Entry 8FD2 (electron microscopy, 3.65 A resolution); this record covers chains E and F of the 13 polymer chains in the assembly.

[Chain E (and F)]
Protein: Type I-B CRISPR-associated protein Cas7
From: Nostoc sp. 'Peltigera membranacea cyanobiont' 210A
Notes: chain F of this document is another copy of the same molecule, construct and numbering; everything in this record applies to it too
Reference sequence: A0A235IG15 (A0A235IG15_9NOSO); residues 1-323 here = UniProt positions 1-323
Chain sequence (323 residues; numbered 1 to 323; the number before each row is that of its first residue):
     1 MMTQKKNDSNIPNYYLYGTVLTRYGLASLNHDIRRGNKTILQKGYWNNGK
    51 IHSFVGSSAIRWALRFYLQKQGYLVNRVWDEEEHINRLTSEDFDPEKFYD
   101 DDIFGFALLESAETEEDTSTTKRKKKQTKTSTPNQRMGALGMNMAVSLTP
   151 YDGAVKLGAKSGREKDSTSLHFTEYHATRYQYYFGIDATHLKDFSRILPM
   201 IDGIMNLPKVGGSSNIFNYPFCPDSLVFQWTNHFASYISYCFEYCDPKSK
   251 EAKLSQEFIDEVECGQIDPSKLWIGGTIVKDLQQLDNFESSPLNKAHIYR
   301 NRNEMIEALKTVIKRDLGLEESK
Not modelled in the structure: 1-11, 112-131, 320-323 (chain F: 1-11, 110-132, 320-323)

[How chain E and chain F interact]
Contacting residue pairs (86):
  Asn13(E) - Lys70(F)
  Asn30(E) - Lys156(F)
  Ile33(E) - Leu157(F)  hydrophobic
  Ile33(E) - Phe172(F)  hydrophobic
  Gln42(E) - Val155(F)
  Gln42(E) - Lys156(F)
  Gln42(E) - Leu157(F)
  Gln42(E) - Tyr175(F)
  Tyr45(E) - Asp152(F)
  Tyr45(E) - Lys248(F)
  Trp46(E) - Tyr24(F)  hydrogen bond (backbone-side chain)
  Trp46(E) - Leu26(F)  hydrophobic
  Asn47(E) - Tyr24(F)
  Asn47(E) - Lys250(F)
  Asn48(E) - Lys248(F)
  Asn48(E) - Ser249(F)
  Gly49(E) - Lys248(F)  hydrogen bond (backbone-backbone)
  Phe54(E) - Leu26(F)  hydrophobic
  Phe54(E) - Tyr175(F)
  Gly56(E) - Lys156(F)
  Ser57(E) - Ile216(F)  hydrogen bond (side chain-backbone)
  Ser58(E) - Ile216(F)
  Arg61(E) - Asn215(F)  hydrogen bond (side chain-backbone)
  Arg61(E) - Ile216(F)
  Trp62(E) - Ser161(F)  hydrogen bond
  Trp79(E) - Ser161(F)
  Glu83(E) - Arg163(F)  hydrogen bond (backbone-side chain)
  His84(E) - Gly162(F)
  His84(E) - Arg163(F)
  Ile85(E) - Gly162(F)
  Ile85(E) - Arg163(F)
  Ile85(E) - Glu164(F)
  Asn86(E) - Ser161(F)  hydrogen bond
  Pro133(E) - Glu82(F)
  Gln135(E) - His84(F)
  Arg136(E) - Glu82(F)  salt bridge
  Met137(E) - His84(F)
  Met137(E) - Lys209(F)
  Gly141(E) - Ser214(F)
  Gly141(E) - Asn218(F)  hydrogen bond (backbone-side chain)
  Met142(E) - Ser214(F)
  Met142(E) - Asn215(F)  hydrogen bond (backbone-backbone)
  Met142(E) - Ile216(F)
  Met142(E) - Phe217(F)
  Met142(E) - Asn218(F)  hydrogen bond (backbone-backbone)
  Asn143(E) - Leu26(F)
  Asn143(E) - Ile216(F)
  Asn143(E) - Phe217(F)
  Asn143(E) - Asn218(F)  hydrogen bond (side chain-backbone)
  Met144(E) - Leu26(F)
  Met144(E) - Lys156(F)
  Met144(E) - Ile216(F)
  Met144(E) - Phe217(F)  hydrophobic
  Val146(E) - Leu26(F)  hydrophobic
  Tyr183(E) - Asn218(F)
  Gly185(E) - Asn218(F)
  His190(E) - Glu81(F)
  Lys192(E) - Glu82(F)
  His233(E) - Asn206(F)
  Phe234(E) - Tyr67(F)  hydrophobic
  Phe234(E) - Gln71(F)
  Phe234(E) - Asn206(F)
  Phe234(E) - Leu207(F)
  Phe234(E) - Pro208(F)  hydrophobic
  Ala235(E) - Cys222(F)  hydrophobic
  Ser236(E) - Pro220(F)
  Tyr237(E) - Arg23(F)
  Tyr237(E) - Cys222(F)  hydrophobic
  Tyr237(E) - Pro223(F)  hydrogen bond (side chain-backbone)
  Tyr237(E) - Arg302(F)  hydrogen bond
  Ser239(E) - Arg23(F)  hydrogen bond
  Ser239(E) - Pro220(F)
  Tyr240(E) - Arg23(F)
  Tyr240(E) - Leu26(F)
  Glu257(E) - Arg23(F)  salt bridge
  Asp260(E) - Lys280(F)  salt bridge
  Asp260(E) - Arg300(F)
  Glu261(E) - Thr277(F)
  Glu261(E) - Arg300(F)  salt bridge
  Glu261(E) - Arg302(F)  salt bridge
  Cys264(E) - Arg300(F)
  Cys264(E) - Asn301(F)
  Gly265(E) - Asn301(F)
  Gln266(E) - Asn301(F)
  Gln266(E) - Arg302(F)  hydrogen bond
  Gln266(E) - Asn303(F)  hydrogen bond
Other interface residues (no listed pair), chain E (52 interface residues in all): His31, Asp32, Leu140, Phe184, Asp187, Gln256
Other interface residues (no listed pair), chain F (46 interface residues in all): Gly25, Ala177, Met205, Tyr219, Asp224, Glu304

[Summary]
52 residues of chain E and 46 residues of chain F are in contact, with 16 hydrogen bonds and 5 salt bridges.
Polar pairs include Arg136(E)-Glu82(F), Glu257(E)-Arg23(F) and Asp260(E)-Lys280(F).
Both chains are Type I-B CRISPR-associated protein Cas7 (Nostoc sp. 'Peltigera membranacea cyanobiont' 210A).
Entry 8FD2 (Cryo-EM structure of Cascade complex in type I-B CAST system) was determined by electron
microscopy together with 8FCJ, 8FCU, 8FCV, 8FCW, 8FD3, 8FF4 and 8FF5 from the same study.
